Entry 3T85 (X-ray diffraction, 2.40 A resolution); this record covers chain A.

Chain A:
Molecule: Carbonic anhydrase 2
Organism: Homo sapiens
Notes: EC 4.2.1.1
UniProt: P00918 (CAH2_HUMAN); numbering as in UniProt (aligned over 1-260)
Sequence (260 residues; row label = number of the first residue in the row):
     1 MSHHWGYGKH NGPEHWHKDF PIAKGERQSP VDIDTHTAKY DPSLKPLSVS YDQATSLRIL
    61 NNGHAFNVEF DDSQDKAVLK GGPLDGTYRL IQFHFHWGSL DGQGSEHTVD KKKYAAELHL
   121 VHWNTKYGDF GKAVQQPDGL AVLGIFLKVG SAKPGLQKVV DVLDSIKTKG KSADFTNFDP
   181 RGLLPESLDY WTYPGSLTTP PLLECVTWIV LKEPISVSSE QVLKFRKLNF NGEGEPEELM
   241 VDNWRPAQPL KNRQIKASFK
Unresolved in the structure: 1-3
Ion coordination: Zn2+: His94, His96, His119 (together with 3,4-di-O-acetyl-6-O-sulfamoyl-mannose)
Residues lining bound ligands: 3,4-di-O-acetyl-6-O-sulfamoyl-mannose (SG7; 3,4-di-O-acetyl-6-O-sulfamoyl-alpha-D-mannopyranose): Asn62, His64, Ala65, Asn67, Gln92, His94, His96, Glu106, His119, Val121, Phe130, Val142, Ser196, Leu197, Thr198, Thr199, Trp208
Swiss-Prot annotation at these positions:
  - active site: His64 (Proton donor/acceptor)
  - binding site (Zn(2+)): His94, His96, His119
  - binding site (substrate): Thr198, Thr199
  - site: Tyr7 (Fine-tunes the proton-transfer properties of H-64), Asn62 (Fine-tunes the proton-transfer properties of H-64), Asn67 (Fine-tunes the proton-transfer properties of H-64), Gln92 (Involved in the binding of some activators, including histamine and L-histidine)
  - modified residue: Ser2 (N-acetylserine), Ser165 (Phosphoserine), Ser172 (Phosphoserine)
Reported in the primary citation:
  - binding site for 3,4-di-O-acetyl-6-O-sulfamoyl-mannose: Tyr7, Asn62, His64, Asn67, Gln92, His94, Phe130, Leu197, Thr198, Thr199
  - catalytic residues: His64 (citing earlier work)

Overview:
Chain A binds 3,4-di-O-acetyl-6-O-sulfamoyl-mannose. The Zn2+ site is built by His94, His96 and His119.
UniProt lists active-site residue His64, 3 Zn2+-binding residues and substrate-binding residues Thr198 and
Thr199. From the paper: the catalytic residue His64; a binding site for 3,4-di-O-acetyl-6-O-sulfamoyl-mannose
at Tyr7, Asn62 and His64 among others.
Chain A is Carbonic anhydrase 2 (Homo sapiens); the structure, Human Carbonic Anhydrase II in complex with
Acetylated Carbohydrate Sulfamates, was determined by X-ray diffraction (same publication as 3T82, 3T83 and
3T84).
